Entry 6ZTZ (electron microscopy, 6.50 A resolution (low resolution: residue-level contacts below are approximate; hydrogen-bond / salt-bridge calls are withheld)); this record covers chains C and P of the 11 polymer chains in the assembly.

# Chain C
Protein: Inner capsid protein lambda-1
From: Reovirus sp
Reference sequence: Q9WAB2 (LMBD1_REOVL); numbering as in UniProt; present here: 260-562, 571-1275
Amino-acid sequence (1008 residues; each row starts with the number of its first residue; note: 8 numbers in that range are skipped by the numbering (no residue carries them; nothing is unmodelled there)):
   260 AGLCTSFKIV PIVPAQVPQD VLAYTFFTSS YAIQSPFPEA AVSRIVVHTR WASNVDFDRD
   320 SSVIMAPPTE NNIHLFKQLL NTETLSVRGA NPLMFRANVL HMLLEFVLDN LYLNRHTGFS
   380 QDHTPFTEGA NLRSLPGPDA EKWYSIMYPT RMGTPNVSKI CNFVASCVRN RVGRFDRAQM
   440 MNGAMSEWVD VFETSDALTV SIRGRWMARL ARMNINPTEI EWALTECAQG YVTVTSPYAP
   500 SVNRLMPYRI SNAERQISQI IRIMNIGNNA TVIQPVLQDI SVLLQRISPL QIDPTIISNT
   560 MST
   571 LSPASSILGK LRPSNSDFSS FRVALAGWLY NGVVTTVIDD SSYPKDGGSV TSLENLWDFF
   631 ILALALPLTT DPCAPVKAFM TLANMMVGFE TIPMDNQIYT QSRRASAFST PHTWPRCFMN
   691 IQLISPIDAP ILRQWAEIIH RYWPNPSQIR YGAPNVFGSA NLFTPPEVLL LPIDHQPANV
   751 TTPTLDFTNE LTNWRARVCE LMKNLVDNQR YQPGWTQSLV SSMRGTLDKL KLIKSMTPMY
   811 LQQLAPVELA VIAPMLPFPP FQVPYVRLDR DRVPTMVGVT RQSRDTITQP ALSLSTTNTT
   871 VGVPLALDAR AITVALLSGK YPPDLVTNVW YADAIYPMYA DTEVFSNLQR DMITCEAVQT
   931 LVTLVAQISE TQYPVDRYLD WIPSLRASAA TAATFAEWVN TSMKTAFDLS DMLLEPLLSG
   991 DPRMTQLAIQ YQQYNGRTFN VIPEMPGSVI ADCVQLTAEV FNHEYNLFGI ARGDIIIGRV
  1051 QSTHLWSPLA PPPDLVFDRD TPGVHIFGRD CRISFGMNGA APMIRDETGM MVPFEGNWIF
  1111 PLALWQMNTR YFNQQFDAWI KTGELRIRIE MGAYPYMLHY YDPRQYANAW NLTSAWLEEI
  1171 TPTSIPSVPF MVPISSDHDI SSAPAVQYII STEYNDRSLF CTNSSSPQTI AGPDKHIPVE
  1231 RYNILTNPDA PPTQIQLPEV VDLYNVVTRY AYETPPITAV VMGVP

# Chain P
Protein: Inner capsid protein sigma-2
From: Reovirus sp
Reference sequence: P11314 (SIGM2_REOVL); residues 2-418 here = UniProt positions 2-418
Amino-acid sequence (417 residues; numbered 2 to 418; the number before each row is that of its first residue):
     2 ARAAFLFKTV GFGGLQNVPI NDELSSHLLR AGNSPWQLTQ FLDWISLGRG LATSALVPTA
    62 GSRYYQMSCL LSGTLQIPFR PNHRWGDIRF LRLVWSAPTL DGLVVAPPQV LAQPALQAQA
   122 DRVYDCDDYP FLARDPRFKH RVYQQLSAVT LLNLTGFGPI SYVRVDEDMW SGDVNQLLMN
   182 YFGHTFAEIA YTLCQASANR PWEHDGTYAR MTQIILSLFW LSYVGVIHQQ NTYRTFYFQC
   242 NRRGDAAEVW ILSCSLNHSA QIRPGNRSLF VMPTSPDWNM DVNLILSSTL TGCLCSGSQL
   302 PLIDNNSVPA VSRNIHGWTG RAGNQLHGFQ VRRMVTEFCD RLRRDGVMTQ AQQNQIEALA
   362 DQTQQFKRDK LEAWAREDDQ YNQANPNSTM FRTKPFTNAQ WGRGNTGATS AAIAALI

# Interface between chain C and chain P
Residue-residue contacts - 22 pairs, chain C then chain P:
  Tyr-669(C) / Gln-177(P)
  His-682(C) / Gly-173(P)
  His-682(C) / Asp-174(P)
  His-682(C) / Gln-177(P)
  Arg-854(C) / Gln-231(P)
  Arg-854(C) / Leu-257(P)
  Arg-854(C) / Asn-258(P)
  Asp-855(C) / Gly-347(P)
  Asp-855(C) / Val-348(P)
  Asp-855(C) / Met-349(P)
  Thr-856(C) / Val-348(P)
  Thr-856(C) / Met-349(P)
  Thr-856(C) / Gln-353(P)
  Ile-857(C) / Val-348(P)
  Ile-857(C) / Met-349(P)
  Gln-859(C) / Asn-242(P)
  Pro-860(C) / Gln-230(P)
  Pro-860(C) / Tyr-238(P)
  Leu-862(C) / Phe-183(P)
  Gln-1000(C) / Leu-257(P)
  Gln-1002(C) / Leu-257(P)
  Asn-1005(C) / Arg-235(P)
Interface residues without a listed pair, chain C (19 interface residues in all): Thr-683, Thr-850, Thr-858, Tyr-1004, Gly-1006, Thr-1008, Asn-1010
Interface residues without a listed pair, chain P (18 interface residues in all): Ser-254, Ser-260, Thr-350

# Overview
19 residues of chain C face 18 of chain P across their interface.
Chain C is Inner capsid protein lambda-1 and chain P is Inner capsid protein sigma-2, both from Reovirus sp;
the structure, Assembly intermediates of orthoreovirus captured in the cell, was determined by electron
microscopy (same publication as 6XF7, 6XF8, 6ZTS and 6ZTY).
